PDB entry 6EMK | electron microscopy, 7.90 A resolution (low resolution: residue-level contacts below are approximate; hydrogen-bond / salt-bridge calls are withheld) | chains C and G of the 10 polymer chains in the assembly

# Chain C
Protein: Serine/threonine-protein kinase TOR2
Organism: Saccharomyces cerevisiae (strain ATCC 204508 / S288c)
Notes: EC 2.7.1.67, 2.7.11.1
UniProt: P32600 (TOR2_YEAST); the author numbering skips numbers that UniProt does not, so the offset changes along the chain: -1 to 79 = UniProt 1-81; 81-1295 = UniProt 82-1296; 1297-2474 = UniProt 1297-2474
Chain sequence (2474 residues; each row starts with the number of its first residue; note: 2 numbers in that range are skipped by the numbering (no residue carries them; nothing is unmodelled there); numbers below 1 keep their minus sign (Met-1 is residue -1)):
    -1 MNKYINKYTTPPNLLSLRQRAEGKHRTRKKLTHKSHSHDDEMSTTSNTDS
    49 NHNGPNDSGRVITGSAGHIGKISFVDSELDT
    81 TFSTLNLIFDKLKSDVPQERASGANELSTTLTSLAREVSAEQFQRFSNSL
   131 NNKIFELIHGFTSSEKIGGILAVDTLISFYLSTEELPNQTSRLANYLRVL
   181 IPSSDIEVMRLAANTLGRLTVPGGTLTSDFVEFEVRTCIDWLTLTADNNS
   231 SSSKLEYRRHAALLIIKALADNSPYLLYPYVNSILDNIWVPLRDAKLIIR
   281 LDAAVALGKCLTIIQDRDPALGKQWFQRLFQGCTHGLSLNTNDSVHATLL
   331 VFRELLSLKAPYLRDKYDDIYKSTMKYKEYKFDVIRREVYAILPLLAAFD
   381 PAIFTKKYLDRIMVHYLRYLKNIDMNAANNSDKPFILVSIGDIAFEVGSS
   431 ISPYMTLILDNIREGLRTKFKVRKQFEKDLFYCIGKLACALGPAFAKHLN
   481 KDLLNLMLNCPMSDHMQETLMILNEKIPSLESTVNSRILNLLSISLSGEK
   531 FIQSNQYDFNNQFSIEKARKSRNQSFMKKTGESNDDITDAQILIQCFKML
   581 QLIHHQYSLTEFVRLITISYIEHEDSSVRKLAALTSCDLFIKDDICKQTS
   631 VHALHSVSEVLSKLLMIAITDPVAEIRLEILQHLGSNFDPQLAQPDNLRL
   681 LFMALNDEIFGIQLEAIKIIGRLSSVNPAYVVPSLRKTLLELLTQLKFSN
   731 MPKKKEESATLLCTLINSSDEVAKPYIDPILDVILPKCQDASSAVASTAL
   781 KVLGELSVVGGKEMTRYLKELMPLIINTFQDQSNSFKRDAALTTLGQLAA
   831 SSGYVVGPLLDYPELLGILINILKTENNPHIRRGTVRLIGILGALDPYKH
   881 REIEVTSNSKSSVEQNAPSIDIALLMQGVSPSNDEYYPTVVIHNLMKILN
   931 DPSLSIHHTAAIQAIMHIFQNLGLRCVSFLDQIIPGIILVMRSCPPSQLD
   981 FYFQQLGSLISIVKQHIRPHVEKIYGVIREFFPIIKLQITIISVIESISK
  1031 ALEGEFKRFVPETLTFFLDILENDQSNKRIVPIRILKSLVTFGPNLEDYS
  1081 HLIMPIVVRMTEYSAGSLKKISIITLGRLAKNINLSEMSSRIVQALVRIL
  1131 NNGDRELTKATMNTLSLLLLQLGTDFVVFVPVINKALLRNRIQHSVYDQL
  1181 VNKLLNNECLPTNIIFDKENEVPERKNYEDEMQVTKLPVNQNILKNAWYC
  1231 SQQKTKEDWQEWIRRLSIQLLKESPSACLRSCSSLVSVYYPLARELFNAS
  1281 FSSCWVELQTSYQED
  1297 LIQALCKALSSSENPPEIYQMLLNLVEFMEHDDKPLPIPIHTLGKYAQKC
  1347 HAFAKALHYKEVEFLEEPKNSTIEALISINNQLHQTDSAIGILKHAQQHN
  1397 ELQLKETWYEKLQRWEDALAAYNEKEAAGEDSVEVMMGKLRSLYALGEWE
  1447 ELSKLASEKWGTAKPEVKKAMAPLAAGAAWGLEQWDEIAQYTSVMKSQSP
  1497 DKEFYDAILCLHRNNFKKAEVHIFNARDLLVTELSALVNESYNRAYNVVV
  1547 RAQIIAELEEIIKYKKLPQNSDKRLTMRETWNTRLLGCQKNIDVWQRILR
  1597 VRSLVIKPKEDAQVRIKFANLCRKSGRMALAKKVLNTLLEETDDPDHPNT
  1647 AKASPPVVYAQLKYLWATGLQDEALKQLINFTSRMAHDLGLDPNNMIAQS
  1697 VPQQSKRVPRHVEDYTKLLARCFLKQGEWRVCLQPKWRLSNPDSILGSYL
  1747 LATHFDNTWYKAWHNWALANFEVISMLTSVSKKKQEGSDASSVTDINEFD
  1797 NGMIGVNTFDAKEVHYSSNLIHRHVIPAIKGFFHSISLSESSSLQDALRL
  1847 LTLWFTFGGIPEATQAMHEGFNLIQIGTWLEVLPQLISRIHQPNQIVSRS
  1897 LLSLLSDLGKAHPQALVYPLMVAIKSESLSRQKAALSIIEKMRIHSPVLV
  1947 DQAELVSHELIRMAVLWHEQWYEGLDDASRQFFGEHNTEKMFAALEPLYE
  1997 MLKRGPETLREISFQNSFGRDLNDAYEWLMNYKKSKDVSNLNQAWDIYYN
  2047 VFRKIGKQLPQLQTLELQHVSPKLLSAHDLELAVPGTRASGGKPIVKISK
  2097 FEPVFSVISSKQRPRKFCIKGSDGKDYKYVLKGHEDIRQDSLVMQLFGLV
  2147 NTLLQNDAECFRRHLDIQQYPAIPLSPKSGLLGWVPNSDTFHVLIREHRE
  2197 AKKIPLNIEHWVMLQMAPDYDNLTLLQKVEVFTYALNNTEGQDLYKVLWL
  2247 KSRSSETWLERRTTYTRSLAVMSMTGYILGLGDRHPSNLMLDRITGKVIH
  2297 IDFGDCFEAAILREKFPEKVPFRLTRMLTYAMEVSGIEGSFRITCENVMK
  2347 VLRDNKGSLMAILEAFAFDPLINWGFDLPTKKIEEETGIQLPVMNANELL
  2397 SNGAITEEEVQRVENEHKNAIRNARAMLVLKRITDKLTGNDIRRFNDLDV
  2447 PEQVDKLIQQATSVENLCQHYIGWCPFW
Unresolved in the structure: -1 to 78, 871-914, 1297-1320, 1686-1707, 1772-1813
UniProt features mapped onto this chain:
  - region: Val2103 to Arg2109 (G-loop), Gly2276 to Asn2284 (Catalytic loop), His2296 to Thr2321 (Activation loop)
  - modified residue: Thr8 (Phosphothreonine)

# Chain G
Protein: Target of rapamycin complex 2 subunit AVO2
Organism: Saccharomyces cerevisiae (strain ATCC 204508 / S288c)
UniProt: Q04749 (AVO2_YEAST); residues 1-426 here = UniProt positions 1-426
Chain sequence (426 residues; each row starts with the number of its first residue):
     1 MLKEPSVRLREAIIEGNLLIVKRLLRRNPDLLTNIDSENGWSSLHYASYH
    51 GRYLICVYLIQLGHDKHELIKTFKGNTCVHLALMKGHEQTLHLLLQQFPR
   101 FINHRGENGRAPIHIACMNDYYQCLSLLIGVGADLWVMDTNGDTPLHVCL
   151 EYGSISCMKMLLNEGEVSLDDNVRDKGNWKPIDVAQTFEVGNIYSKVLKE
   201 VKKKGPPLGAGKKPSSFRTPILNAKATFEDGPSPVLSMNSPYSLYSNNSP
   251 LPVLPRRISTHTTSGNGGNRRSSITNPVFNPRKPTLSTDSFSSSSNSSSR
   301 LRVNSINVKTPVGVSPKKELVSESVRHSATPTSPHNNIALINRYLLPNKS
   351 NDNVRGDSQTATINDDGGGGNGGDATIGMGLRKDPDDENENKYKIKVNNG
   401 EPRRRVSLLNIPISKLRNSNNTRAED
Unresolved in the structure: 1-41, 166-170, 202-426
UniProt features mapped onto this chain:
  - modified residue (Phosphoserine): Ser315, Ser350

# How chain C and chain G interact
Contacting residue pairs (17):
  Leu471(C) - Gln186(G)
  Gly472(C) - Gln186(G)
  Gly472(C) - Thr187(G)
  Pro473(C) - Gln186(G)
  Pro473(C) - Thr187(G)
  Pro473(C) - Phe188(G)
  Pro473(C) - Glu189(G)
  Ile507(C) - Glu151(G)
  Ile507(C) - Val184(G)
  Ile507(C) - Thr187(G)
  Pro508(C) - Thr187(G)
  Pro508(C) - Phe188(G)
  Arg1509(C) - His104(G)
  Asn1510(C) - Lys71(G)
  Asn1510(C) - Thr72(G)
  Asn1510(C) - Phe73(G)
  Asn1511(C) - Phe73(G)

# In short
The interface between chain C and chain G involves 8 residues on one side and 10 on the other.
Here chain C is Serine/threonine-protein kinase TOR2 and chain G is Target of rapamycin complex 2 subunit
AVO2, both from Saccharomyces cerevisiae (strain ATCC 204508 / S288c). Entry 6EMK (Cryo-EM Structure of
Saccharomyces cerevisiae Target of Rapamycin Complex 2) was determined by electron microscopy.
